Entry 5Y44 (X-ray diffraction, 2.35 A resolution); this record covers chains A and B.

[Chain A]
Molecule: Bile acid receptor
Organism: Homo sapiens
UniProt: Q96RI1 (NR1H4_HUMAN), isoform Q96RI1-1; aligned to UniProt positions 248-474 over residues 248-474 (the alignment contains insertions or deletions, so no single offset holds)
Chain sequence (227 residues; row label = number of the first residue in the row):
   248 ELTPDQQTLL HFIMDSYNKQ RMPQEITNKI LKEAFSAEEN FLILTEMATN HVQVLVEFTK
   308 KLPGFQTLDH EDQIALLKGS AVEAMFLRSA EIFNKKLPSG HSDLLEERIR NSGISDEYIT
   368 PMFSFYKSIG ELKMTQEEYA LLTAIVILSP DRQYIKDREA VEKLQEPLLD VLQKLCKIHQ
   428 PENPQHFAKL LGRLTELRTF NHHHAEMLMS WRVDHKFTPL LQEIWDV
Disordered / not traced: 343-345
Construct notes: conflict Ala-281 (Glu in Q96RI1), Lys-436 (Cys in Q96RI1), Gln-469 (Cys470 in Q96RI1)
Small-molecule neighbours: XD4 ([(1R,2R,4R)-1,7,7-trimethyl-2-bicyclo[2.2.1]heptanyl] 4-azanyl-3-methyl-benzoate): Phe-288, Leu-291, Thr-292, Ala-295, His-298, Met-332, Phe-333, Ser-336, Ile-356, Met-369, Tyr-373, His-451, Leu-455, Trp-458, Phe-464, Leu-468, Trp-472

[Chain B]
Molecule: Peptide from Nuclear receptor coactivator 1
UniProt: Q15788 (NCOA1_HUMAN); residue numbers follow UniProt; this construct covers 745-755
Chain sequence (11 residues; numbered 745 to 755; the number before each row is that of its first residue):
   745 EHQLLRYLLD K
Construct notes: conflict Glu-745 (Asp in Q15788)
UniProt features mapped onto this chain:
  - motif: Leu-749 to Leu-753 (LXXLL motif 5)
  - mutagenesis: Leu-752 to Leu-753 (Slightly affects interactions with steroid receptors. Abolishes interactions with steroid receptors; when associated with A-636; A-637; A-693 and A-694)

[Chain A / chain B interface]
Contacting residue pairs (26; chain A residue first):
  Val-303(A) / Leu-752(B)  hydrophobic
  Val-303(A) / Leu-753(B)  hydrophobic
  Glu-304(A) / Leu-752(B)
  Glu-304(A) / Lys-755(B)  salt bridge
  Lys-307(A) / Leu-752(B)  hydrogen bond (side chain-backbone)
  Lys-307(A) / Leu-753(B)  hydrogen bond (side chain-backbone)
  Lys-307(A) / Lys-755(B)  hydrogen bond (side chain-backbone)
  Phe-312(A) / Leu-753(B)  hydrophobic
  His-317(A) / Arg-750(B)  hydrogen bond (backbone-side chain)
  Gln-320(A) / Arg-750(B)  hydrogen bond
  Gln-320(A) / Leu-753(B)
  Ile-321(A) / Glu-745(B)
  Ile-321(A) / Leu-749(B)  hydrophobic
  Leu-324(A) / Leu-753(B)  hydrophobic
  Lys-325(A) / Glu-745(B)
  Pro-466(A) / Leu-748(B)
  Leu-467(A) / Leu-748(B)
  Leu-467(A) / Leu-749(B)  hydrophobic
  Leu-467(A) / Leu-752(B)  hydrophobic
  Glu-470(A) / Glu-745(B)  hydrogen bond (backbone-backbone)
  Glu-470(A) / His-746(B)
  Glu-470(A) / Gln-747(B)  hydrogen bond (side chain-backbone)
  Glu-470(A) / Leu-748(B)  hydrogen bond (side chain-backbone)
  Glu-470(A) / Leu-749(B)  hydrogen bond (side chain-backbone)
  Ile-471(A) / Leu-749(B)  hydrophobic
  Asp-473(A) / Glu-745(B)
Also at the interface, not in a pair above, chain B (10 interface residues in all): Asp-754

[Summary]
14 residues of chain A and 10 residues of chain B are in contact, with 9 hydrogen bonds and 1 salt bridge.
Polar pairs include Glu-304(A)/Lys-755(B), Lys-307(A)/Leu-752(B) and Lys-307(A)/Leu-753(B). Chain A binds
compound XD4. From UniProt: 2 mutagenesis sites on chain B.
Here chain A is Bile acid receptor (Homo sapiens) and chain B is Peptide from Nuclear receptor coactivator 1.
Entry 5Y44 (A novel moderator XD4 for bile acid receptor) was determined by X-ray diffraction.
